5K8Z - chains A and B; structure by X-ray diffraction, 1.55 A resolution.

== Chain A (and B) ==
Molecule: Chlorite dismutase
Source organism: Cyanothece sp. (strain PCC 7425 / ATCC 29141)
Notes: chain B of this document is another copy of the same molecule, construct and numbering; everything in this record applies to it too
UniProt: B8HNS6 (B8HNS6_CYAP4); residue numbers follow UniProt; this construct covers 2-182
Amino-acid sequence (188 residues; each row starts with the number of its first residue; numbers below 1 keep their minus sign (Gly-5 is residue -5)):
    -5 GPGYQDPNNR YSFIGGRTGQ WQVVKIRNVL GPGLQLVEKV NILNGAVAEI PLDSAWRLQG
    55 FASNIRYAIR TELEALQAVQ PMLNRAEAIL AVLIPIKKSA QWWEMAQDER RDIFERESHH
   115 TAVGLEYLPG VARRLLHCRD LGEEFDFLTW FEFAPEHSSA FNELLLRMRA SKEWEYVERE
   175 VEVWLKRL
Not modelled in the structure: -5 to 1
Differences from the reference sequence: expression tag (-5 to 1)
Ion coordination: heme Fe: His114 (together with hydroxide ion)
Residues lining bound ligands: heme (HEM): Asn58, Ile59, Arg60, Tyr61, Ala62, Leu70, Ile88, Ile90, Lys92, Trp96, Phe108, His114, Thr115, Gly118, Leu119, Leu122, Val125, Arg127, Leu129, Phe141, Thr143, Phe145, Phe155, Leu158, Leu159, Met162, Arg163, Glu167, Trp168, Glu174
From the paper describing this entry:
  - conformationally variable residues (order/disorder transition): Ala40 to Ala49
  - heme coordination: His114
  - contacts within the chain: Gln74-Arg127 (hydrogen bond)
  - binding site for hydroxide ion: Arg127

== How chain A and chain B interact ==
Contacting residue pairs (40):
  Asn3(A) - Asp134(B)  hydrogen bond (side chain-backbone)
  Phe55(A) - Asp134(B)
  Ser57(A) - Asp134(B)  hydrogen bond
  Asn58(A) - Trp97(B)
  Ile59(A) - Gln101(B)
  Ile59(A) - Arg104(B)  hydrogen bond (backbone-side chain)
  Arg60(A) - Arg60(B)
  Arg60(A) - Gln101(B)
  Arg60(A) - Asp134(B)  salt bridge
  Tyr61(A) - Gln101(B)
  Ala62(A) - Ala100(B)
  Ala62(A) - Gln101(B)  hydrogen bond (backbone-backbone)
  Ile63(A) - Ala100(B)
  Ile63(A) - Asp102(B)
  Arg64(A) - Glu98(B)
  Arg64(A) - Met99(B)
  Arg64(A) - Ala100(B)
  Arg64(A) - Asp102(B)  hydrogen bond (backbone-side chain)
  Arg64(A) - Glu103(B)  salt bridge
  Leu67(A) - Ala100(B)  hydrophobic
  Trp97(A) - Asn58(B)
  Glu98(A) - Arg64(B)
  Met99(A) - Arg64(B)
  Ala100(A) - Ala62(B)
  Ala100(A) - Ile63(B)
  Ala100(A) - Arg64(B)
  Ala100(A) - Leu67(B)  hydrophobic
  Gln101(A) - Ile59(B)
  Gln101(A) - Arg60(B)
  Gln101(A) - Tyr61(B)
  Gln101(A) - Ala62(B)  hydrogen bond (backbone-backbone)
  Gln101(A) - Gln101(B)
  Asp102(A) - Ile63(B)
  Asp102(A) - Arg64(B)  hydrogen bond (side chain-backbone)
  Glu103(A) - Arg64(B)  salt bridge
  Arg104(A) - Ile59(B)  hydrogen bond (side chain-backbone)
  Asp134(A) - Asn3(B)  hydrogen bond (backbone-side chain)
  Asp134(A) - Phe55(B)
  Asp134(A) - Ser57(B)  hydrogen bond
  Asp134(A) - Arg60(B)  salt bridge
Other interface residues (no listed pair), chain A (24 interface residues in all): Arg4, Ala56, Arg133, Leu135
Other interface residues (no listed pair), chain B (24 interface residues in all): Arg4, Ala56, Arg133, Leu135

== Summary ==
The chain A/chain B interface involves 24 residues from each chain, with 10 hydrogen bonds and 4 salt bridges.
Polar contacts include Arg60(A)-Asp134(B), Arg64(A)-Glu103(B) and Asn3(A)-Asp134(B). Bound to chain A: heme.
From the paper: a binding site for hydroxide ion at Arg127(A); heme coordination by His114(A).
Both chains are Chlorite dismutase (Cyanothece sp. (strain PCC 7425 / ATCC 29141)). Entry 5K8Z (Crystal
structure of dimeric chlorite dismutase from Cyanothece sp. PCC7425 (pH 8.5)) was determined by X-ray
diffraction (same publication as 5NKU, 5NKV, 5MAU, 5K90 and 5K91).
